3H4D - chains A and P of the 3 polymer chains in the assembly; structure by X-ray diffraction, 2.20 A resolution.

== Chain A ==
Molecule: DNA polymerase iota
Source organism: Homo sapiens
Notes: EC 2.7.7.7; fragment: polymerase iota
UniProtKB: Q9UNA4 (POLI_HUMAN); residue numbers follow UniProt; this construct covers 25-414
Chain sequence (390 residues; numbered 25 to 414; the number before each row is that of its first residue):
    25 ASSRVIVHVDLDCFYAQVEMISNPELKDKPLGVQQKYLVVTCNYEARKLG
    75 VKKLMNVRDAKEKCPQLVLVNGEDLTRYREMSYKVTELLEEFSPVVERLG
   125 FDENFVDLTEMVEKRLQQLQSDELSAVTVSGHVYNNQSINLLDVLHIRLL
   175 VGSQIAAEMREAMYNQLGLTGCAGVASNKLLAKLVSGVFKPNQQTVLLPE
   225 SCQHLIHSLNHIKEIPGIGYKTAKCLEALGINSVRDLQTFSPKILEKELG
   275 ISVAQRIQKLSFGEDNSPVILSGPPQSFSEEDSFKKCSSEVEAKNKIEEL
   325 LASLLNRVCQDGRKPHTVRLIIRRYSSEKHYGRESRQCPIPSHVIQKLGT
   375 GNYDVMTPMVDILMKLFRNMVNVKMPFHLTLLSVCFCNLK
Not modelled in the structure: 371-378, 395-403
UniProt features mapped onto this chain:
  - natural variant: Gly-96 (R96G: Large decrease in catalytic activity efficiency which is partially rescued by the presence of Mn(2+) instead Mg(2+); this construct carries the variant)
Ligand contacts:
  - 2'-deoxyguanosine-5'-triphosphate (DGT): Asp-34, Leu-35, Asp-36, Cys-37, Phe-38, Tyr-39, Gln-59, Val-64, Thr-65, Tyr-68, Arg-71, Lys-77, Leu-78, Asp-126, Glu-127, Lys-214
  - Mg2+ (MG), molecule 1: Asp-34, Leu-35, Asp-126
  - Mg2+ (MG), molecule 2: Asp-34, Asp-126, Glu-127
What the authors report for this chain:
  - catalytic residues: Asp-34, Asp-126, Glu-127
  - Mg2+ coordination: Asp-34, Asp-126, Glu-127
  - binding site for 2'-deoxyguanosine-5'-triphosphate: Gln-59, Thr-65, Tyr-68, Arg-71, Lys-214
  - conformationally variable residues (side-chain flip): Leu-62
  - binding site for the 9-nt DNA strand: Gln-59, Lys-60, Leu-62
  - specificity-determining residues: Gln-59

== Chain P ==
Molecule: 7-nt DNA strand
Notes: fragment: primer DNA strand
Sequence (7 nucleotides; numbered 867 to 873; the number before each row is that of its first residue):
   867 AGGACCC
Modified positions: DOC (2',3'-dideoxycytidine-5'-monophosphate) at position 873

== Chain A / chain P interface ==
Residue-residue contacts (17; chain A residue first):
  Leu-123(A) / DOC_873(P)  sugar contact
  Gly-124(A) / DOC_873(P)  sugar contact
  Asp-126(A) / DOC_873(P)  sugar contact
  Glu-127(A) / DOC_873(P)  sugar contact
  Lys-207(A) / DOC_873(P)  salt bridge to the phosphate
  Gly-241(A) / DC871(P)  phosphate contact
  Gly-241(A) / DC872(P)  hydrogen bond to the phosphate
  Ile-242(A) / DC872(P)  phosphate contact
  Gly-243(A) / DC871(P)  hydrogen bond to the phosphate
  Gly-243(A) / DC872(P)  phosphate contact
  Lys-245(A) / DA870(P)  phosphate contact
  Lys-245(A) / DC871(P)  hydrogen bond to the phosphate
  Thr-246(A) / DC871(P)  hydrogen bond to the phosphate
  Glu-358(A) / DG868(P)  phosphate contact
  Ser-359(A) / DA867(P)  phosphate contact
  Ser-359(A) / DG868(P)  hydrogen bond to the phosphate
  Arg-360(A) / DA867(P)  phosphate contact
Also at the interface, not in a pair above, chain A (18 interface residues in all): Ile-239, Pro-240, Tyr-244, Arg-357, Gln-361

== In short ==
18 residues of chain A face 6 of chain P across their interface, with 5 hydrogen bonds and 1 salt bridge.
Polar contacts include Gly-241(A)/DC872(P), Gly-243(A)/DC871(P) and Lys-245(A)/DC871(P). Ligands of chain A:
Mg2+ and 2'-deoxyguanosine-5'-triphosphate. The paper reports catalytic residues Asp-34(A), Asp-126(A) and
Glu-127(A); a binding site for 2'-deoxyguanosine-5'-triphosphate at Gln-59(A), Thr-65(A) and Tyr-68(A) among
others.
Chain A is DNA polymerase iota (Homo sapiens) and chain P is a 7-nt DNA strand; the structure, Ternary complex
of human DNA polymerase iota with template U/T and incoming dGTP, was determined by X-ray diffraction,
deposited together with 3H40 and 3H4B.
